Entry 4MFA (X-ray diffraction, 2.27 A resolution); this record covers chains A and T of the 4 polymer chains in the assembly.

# Chain A
Molecule: DNA polymerase beta
Organism: Homo sapiens
Notes: EC 2.7.7.7, 4.2.99.-
UniProt: P06746 (DPOLB_HUMAN); residue numbers follow UniProt; this construct covers 11-335
Chain sequence (325 residues; numbered 11 to 335; the number before each row is that of its first residue):
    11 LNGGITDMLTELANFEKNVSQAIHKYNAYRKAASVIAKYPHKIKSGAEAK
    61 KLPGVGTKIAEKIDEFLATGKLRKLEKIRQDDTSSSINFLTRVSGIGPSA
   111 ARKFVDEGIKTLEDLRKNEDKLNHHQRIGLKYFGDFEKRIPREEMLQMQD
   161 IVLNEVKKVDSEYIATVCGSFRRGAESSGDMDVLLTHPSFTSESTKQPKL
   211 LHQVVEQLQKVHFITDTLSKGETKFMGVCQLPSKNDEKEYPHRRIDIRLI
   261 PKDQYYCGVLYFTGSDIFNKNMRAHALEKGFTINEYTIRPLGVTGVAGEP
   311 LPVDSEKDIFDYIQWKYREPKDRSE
Disordered / not traced: 205-206, 244-245
Ion coordination: Na+ site 1: Lys60, Leu62, Val65 (shared with 1 residue of chain D); Na+ site 2: Thr101, Val103, Ile106 (shared with 1 residue of chain P); Mg2+ site 1 near Ser171 (its only coordinating residue here); Mg2+ site 2: Asp190 (shared with 1 residue of chain P)
UniProt features mapped onto this chain:
  - region: Arg183 to Asp192 (DNA-binding)
  - active site: Lys72 (Nucleophile)
  - binding site (K(+)): Lys60, Leu62, Val65, Thr101, Val103, Ile106
  - binding site (Na(+)): Lys60, Leu62, Val65, Thr101, Val103, Ile106
  - binding site (dATP): Arg149, Ser180, Arg183, Gly189, Asp190
  - binding site (dCTP): Arg149, Ser180, Arg183, Gly189, Asp190
  - binding site (dGTP): Arg149, Ser180, Arg183, Gly189, Asp190, Asp192
  - binding site (dTTP): Arg149, Ser180, Arg183, Gly189, Asp190
  - binding site (Mg(2+)): Asp190, Asp192, Asp256
  - modified residue: Lys72 (N6-acetyllysine), Arg83 (Omega-N-methylarginine), Arg152 (Omega-N-methylarginine)
  - cross-link (Glycyl lysine isopeptide (Lys-Gly)): Lys41 (interchain with G-Cter in ubiquitin), Lys61 (interchain with G-Cter in ubiquitin), Lys81 (interchain with G-Cter in ubiquitin)
  - natural variant: Leu22 (L22P: Found in a gastric cancer sample; uncertain significance), Tyr39 (Y39C: Found in a gastric cancer sample; uncertain significance), Gly118 (G118V: Decreased DNA-directed DNA polymerase activity), Arg137 (R137Q: Decreased function in base-excision repair), Arg149 (R149I: Decreased DNA-directed DNA polymerase activity), Asp160 (D160N: Found in a gastric cancer sample; uncertain significance), Cys239 (C239R: Found in a gastric cancer sample; uncertain significance), Lys289 (K289M: Found in a colon cancer sample; uncertain significance), Asn294 (N294D: Found in a gastric cancer sample; uncertain significance), Glu295 (E295K: Found in a gastric cancer sample; uncertain significance)
  - mutagenesis: Phe25 (F25W: No effect on 5'-dRP lyase activity. Decreased ssDNA binding), His34 (H34G: Decreased 5'-dRP lyase activity. Decreased ssDNA binding), Lys35 (K35A: Decreased 5'-dRP lyase activity. Decreased ssDNA binding. Loss of 5'-dRP lyase activity; when associated with A-68 and A-72. Decreased ssDNA binding; when associated with A-68 and A-72 ...), Tyr39 (Y39F: No effect on 5'-dRP lyase activity; Y39Q: Abolishes DNA polymerase and 5'-dRP lyase activity), Lys41 (K41R: Abolishes ubiquitination; when associated with R-61 and R-81), Lys60 (K60A: Decreased 5'-dRP lyase activity. Decreased ssDNA binding), Lys61 (K61R: Abolishes ubiquitination; when associated with R-41 and R-81), Lys68 (K68A: No effect on 5'-dRP lyase activity. Decreased ssDNA binding. Loss of 5'-dRP lyase activity; when associated with A-35 and A-72. Decreased ssDNA binding; when associated with A-35 and A-72 ...), Glu71 (E71Q: No effect on 5'-dRP lyase activity. No effect on structure shown by circular dichroism. No effect on ssDNA binding), Lys72 (K72A: Severely reduced 5'-dRP lyase activity. Does not affect ssDNA binding. Loss of 5'-dRP lyase activity; when associated with A-35 and A-68. Decreased ssDNA binding ...), Glu75 (E75A: Slightly decreased 5'-dRP lyase activity. Decreased ssDNA binding. No effect on structure shown by circular dichroism), Lys81 (K81R: Abolishes ubiquitination; when associated with R-41 and R-61), 5 further mutagenesis entries in UniProt

# Chain T
Molecule: template
Sequence (16 nucleotides; each row starts with the number of its first residue):
     1 CCGACXTCGCATCAGC
Modified positions: 6OG (6-O-methyl guanosine-5'-monophosphate) at position 6

# Interface between chain A and chain T
Residue-residue contacts - 14 pairs, chain A then chain T:
  His34(A) - DC5(T)  stacking on the base
  His134(A) - DT12(T)  phosphate contact
  Ser229(A) - DC10(T)  phosphate contact
  Ser229(A) - DA11(T)  phosphate contact
  Lys230(A) - DC10(T)  phosphate contact
  Lys230(A) - DA11(T)  hydrogen bond to the phosphate
  Gly231(A) - DC10(T)  phosphate contact
  Glu232(A) - DC10(T)  hydrogen bond to the phosphate
  Thr233(A) - DG9(T)  phosphate contact
  Thr233(A) - DC10(T)  hydrogen bond to the phosphate
  Lys234(A) - DG9(T)  phosphate contact
  Lys234(A) - DC10(T)  hydrogen bond to the phosphate
  Tyr271(A) - 6OG_6(T)  base contact
  Tyr296(A) - DC8(T)  sugar contact
Also at the interface, not in a pair above, chain A (12 interface residues in all): Asn133, Leu228

# Summary
Chain A and chain T form an interface of 12 and 7 residues respectively; the contacts include 4 hydrogen bonds
and 1 aromatic stacking contact. Among the polar pairs are Lys230(A)-DA11(T), Glu232(A)-DC10(T) and
Thr233(A)-DC10(T).
Chain A is DNA polymerase beta (Homo sapiens) and chain T is template; the structure, Structure of human DNA
polymerase beta complexed with nicked DNA containing a mismatched template O6MG and ..., was determined by
X-ray diffraction.
